PDB entry 8J53 | X-ray diffraction, 3.50 A resolution | chains A and B

== Chain A (and B) ==
Name: GH31 alpha-galactosidase
Source organism: Bacteroides salyersiae JCM 12988
Notes: chain B of this document is another copy of the same molecule, construct and numbering; everything in this record applies to it too
Reference sequence: A0A7J4XIY8 (A0A7J4XIY8_9BACE); numbering as in UniProt (aligned over 29-532)
Sequence (532 residues; each row starts with the number of its first residue):
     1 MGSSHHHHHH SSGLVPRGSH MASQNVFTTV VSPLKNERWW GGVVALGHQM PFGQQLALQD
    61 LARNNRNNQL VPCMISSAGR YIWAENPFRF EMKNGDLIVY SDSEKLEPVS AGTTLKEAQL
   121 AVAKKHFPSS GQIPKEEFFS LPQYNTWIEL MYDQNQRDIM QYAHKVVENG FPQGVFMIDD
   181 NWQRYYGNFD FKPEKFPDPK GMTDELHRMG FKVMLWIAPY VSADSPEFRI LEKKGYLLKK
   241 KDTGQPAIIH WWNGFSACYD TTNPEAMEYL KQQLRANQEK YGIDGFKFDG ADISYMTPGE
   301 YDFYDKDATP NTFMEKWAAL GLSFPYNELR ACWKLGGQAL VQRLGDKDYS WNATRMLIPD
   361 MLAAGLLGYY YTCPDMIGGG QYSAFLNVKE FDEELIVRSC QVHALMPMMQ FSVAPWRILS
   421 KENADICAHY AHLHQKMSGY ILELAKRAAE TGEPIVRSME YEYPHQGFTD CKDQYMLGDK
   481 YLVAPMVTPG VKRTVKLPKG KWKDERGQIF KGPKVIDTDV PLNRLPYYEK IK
Not modelled in the structure: 1-25 (chain B: 1-24, 386-390)
Sequence notes: initiating methionine (1); expression tag (2-28)

== Interface between chain A and chain B ==
Contacting residue pairs (40; chain A residue first):
  Tyr-152(A) / Arg-229(B)
  Arg-184(A) / Tyr-185(B)
  Arg-184(A) / Glu-194(B)  salt bridge
  Tyr-185(A) / Arg-184(B)
  Tyr-186(A) / Asp-224(B)
  Tyr-186(A) / Arg-229(B)  hydrogen bond
  Pro-193(A) / Pro-193(B)  hydrophobic
  Pro-193(A) / Glu-194(B)
  Glu-194(A) / Arg-184(B)  salt bridge
  Glu-194(A) / Pro-193(B)
  Ser-222(A) / Ser-222(B)  hydrogen bond
  Ser-222(A) / Asp-224(B)  hydrogen bond
  Ala-223(A) / Gly-254(B)
  Ala-223(A) / Phe-255(B)  hydrogen bond (backbone-backbone)
  Asp-224(A) / Tyr-186(B)
  Asp-224(A) / Ser-222(B)  hydrogen bond
  Asp-224(A) / Asn-253(B)
  Asp-224(A) / Phe-255(B)
  Asp-224(A) / Ser-256(B)  hydrogen bond
  Phe-228(A) / Asn-253(B)
  Phe-228(A) / Gly-254(B)
  Phe-228(A) / Phe-255(B)  hydrophobic
  Arg-229(A) / Tyr-152(B)
  Arg-229(A) / Tyr-186(B)  hydrogen bond
  Arg-229(A) / Asn-253(B)  hydrogen bond (side chain-backbone)
  Gln-245(A) / His-250(B)  hydrogen bond
  Gln-245(A) / Phe-255(B)
  Pro-246(A) / Phe-255(B)
  Ile-248(A) / Phe-255(B)  hydrophobic
  His-250(A) / Gln-245(B)  hydrogen bond
  Asn-253(A) / Phe-228(B)
  Asn-253(A) / Arg-229(B)  hydrogen bond (backbone-side chain)
  Gly-254(A) / Ala-223(B)
  Gly-254(A) / Phe-228(B)
  Phe-255(A) / Ala-223(B)  hydrogen bond (backbone-backbone)
  Phe-255(A) / Asp-224(B)
  Phe-255(A) / Phe-228(B)  hydrophobic
  Phe-255(A) / Gln-245(B)
  Phe-255(A) / Ile-248(B)  hydrophobic
  Ser-256(A) / Asp-224(B)  hydrogen bond
Other interface residues (no listed pair), chain A (22 interface residues in all): Asn-181, Pro-226, Trp-251
Other interface residues (no listed pair), chain B (23 interface residues in all): Asn-181, Val-221, Pro-226, Pro-246, Trp-251

== Overview ==
22 residues of chain A and 23 residues of chain B are in contact; the contacts include 13 hydrogen bonds and 2
salt bridges. Among the polar pairs are Arg-184(A)/Glu-194(B), Tyr-186(A)/Arg-229(B) and
Ser-222(A)/Ser-222(B).
Both chains are GH31 alpha-galactosidase (Bacteroides salyersiae JCM 12988). Entry 8J53 (Crystal structure of
Bacteroides salyersiae GH31 alpha-galactosidase) was determined by X-ray diffraction (same publication as
8J52).
